Entry 7N1F (X-ray diffraction, 2.39 A resolution); this record covers chains A and B of the 5 polymer chains in the assembly.

Chain A:
Protein: MHC class I antigen, A-2 alpha chain
Organism: Homo sapiens
UniProtKB: A0A5B8RNS7 (A0A5B8RNS7_HUMAN); residues 1-275 here correspond to UniProt positions 25-299 (UniProt number = residue number + 24)
Amino-acid sequence (275 residues; row label = number of the first residue in the row):
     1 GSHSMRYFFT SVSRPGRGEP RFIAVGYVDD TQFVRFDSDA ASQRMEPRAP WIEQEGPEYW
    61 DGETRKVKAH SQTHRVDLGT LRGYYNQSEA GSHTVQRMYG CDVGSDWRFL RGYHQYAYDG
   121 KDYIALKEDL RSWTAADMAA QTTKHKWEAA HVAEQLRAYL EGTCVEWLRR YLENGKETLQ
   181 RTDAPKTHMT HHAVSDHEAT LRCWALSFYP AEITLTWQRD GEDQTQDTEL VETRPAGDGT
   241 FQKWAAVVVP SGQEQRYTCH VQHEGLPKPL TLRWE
Disordered / not traced: 273-275
Cystine bridges: Cys101-Cys164, Cys203-Cys259

Chain B:
Protein: Beta-2-microglobulin
Organism: Homo sapiens
UniProtKB: P61769 (B2MG_HUMAN); residues 1-99 here correspond to UniProt positions 21-119 (UniProt number = residue number + 20)
Amino-acid sequence (100 residues; each row starts with the number of its first residue; numbering starts at 0):
     0 MIQRTPKIQV YSRHPAENGK SNFLNCYVSG FHPSDIEVDL LKNGERIEKV EHSDLSFSKD
    60 WSFYLLYYTE FTPTEKDEYA CRVNHVTLSQ PKIVKWDRDM
Cystine bridges: Cys25-Cys80
Construct notes: initiating methionine (0)
Swiss-Prot annotation at these positions:
  - modified residue: Gln2 (Pyrrolidone carboxylic acid)
  - glycosylation: Ile1 (N-linked (Glc) (glycation) isoleucine), Lys19 (N-linked (Glc) (glycation) lysine), Lys41 (N-linked (Glc) (glycation) lysine), Lys48 (N-linked (Glc) (glycation) lysine), Lys58 (N-linked (Glc) (glycation) lysine), Lys91 (N-linked (Glc) (glycation) lysine), Lys94 (N-linked (Glc) (glycation) lysine)

Chain A / chain B interface:
Residue-residue contacts (55):
  Phe8(A) with Ser55(B); Phe56(B), hydrophobic
  Phe9(A) with Phe56(B)
  Thr10(A) with Phe56(B); Phe62(B)
  Val12(A) with Ser33(B)
  Ile23(A) with Leu54(B)
  Val25(A) with Asp53(B); Leu54(B)
  Tyr27(A) with Ser55(B); Tyr63(B), hydrogen bond
  Gln32(A) with Asp53(B), hydrogen bond
  Arg35(A) with Asp53(B), salt bridge
  Arg48(A) with Asp53(B), salt bridge
  His93(A) with Met0(B)
  Gln96(A) with His31(B), hydrogen bond; Phe56(B); Trp60(B), hydrogen bond (side chain-backbone); Phe62(B)
  Arg97(A) with Phe56(B)
  Gln115(A) with Trp60(B)
  Tyr116(A) with Trp60(B)
  Ala117(A) with Trp60(B), hydrophobic
  Asp119(A) with Met0(B); Ile1(B), hydrogen bond (backbone-backbone)
  Gly120(A) with Ile1(B); His31(B); Trp60(B)
  Lys121(A) with Met0(B); Ile1(B)
  Asp122(A) with Trp60(B), hydrogen bond
  His192(A) with Asp98(B), salt bridge
  Arg202(A) with Asp98(B), hydrogen bond (side chain-backbone); Met99(B)
  Trp204(A) with Asp98(B); Met99(B)
  Val231(A) with Gln8(B)
  Glu232(A) with Gln8(B), hydrogen bond (backbone-side chain)
  Thr233(A) with Tyr26(B)
  Arg234(A) with Gln8(B), hydrogen bond; Tyr10(B); Met99(B), hydrogen bond (side chain-backbone)
  Pro235(A) with Tyr10(B), hydrogen bond (backbone-side chain); Asn24(B); Tyr26(B); Leu65(B), hydrophobic
  Ala236(A) with Arg12(B), hydrogen bond (backbone-side chain); Asn24(B), hydrogen bond (backbone-side chain)
  Gly237(A) with Arg12(B), hydrogen bond (backbone-side chain)
  Asp238(A) with Arg12(B); His13(B)
  Gln242(A) with Tyr10(B); Ser11(B), hydrogen bond (side chain-backbone); Arg12(B), hydrogen bond (side chain-backbone)
  Trp244(A) with Met99(B), hydrogen bond (side chain-backbone)
Also at the interface, not in a pair above, chain A (37 interface residues in all): Ser92, Thr94, Met98, Leu206
Also at the interface, not in a pair above, chain B (24 interface residues in all): Val9, Pro14, Asp59

Overview:
37 residues of chain A and 24 residues of chain B are in contact; the contacts include 17 hydrogen bonds and 3
salt bridges. Polar contacts include Arg35(A)-Asp53(B), Arg48(A)-Asp53(B) and His192(A)-Asp98(B).
Chain A is MHC class I antigen, A-2 alpha chain and chain B is Beta-2-microglobulin, both from Homo sapiens;
the structure, SARS-CoV-2 YLQ peptide-specific TCR pYLQ7 binds to YLQ-HLA-A2, was determined by X-ray
diffraction, deposited together with 7N1A, 7N1B, 7N1C, 7N1D and 7N1E.
